PDB entry 1XMM | X-ray diffraction, 2.50 A resolution | chains B and A

== Chain B (and A) ==
Molecule: heat shock-like protein 1
Organism: Homo sapiens
Notes: chain A of this document is another copy of the same molecule, construct and numbering; everything in this record applies to it too
Sequence (342 residues; row label = number of the first residue in the row; numbers below 1 keep their minus sign (Gly-4 is residue -4)):
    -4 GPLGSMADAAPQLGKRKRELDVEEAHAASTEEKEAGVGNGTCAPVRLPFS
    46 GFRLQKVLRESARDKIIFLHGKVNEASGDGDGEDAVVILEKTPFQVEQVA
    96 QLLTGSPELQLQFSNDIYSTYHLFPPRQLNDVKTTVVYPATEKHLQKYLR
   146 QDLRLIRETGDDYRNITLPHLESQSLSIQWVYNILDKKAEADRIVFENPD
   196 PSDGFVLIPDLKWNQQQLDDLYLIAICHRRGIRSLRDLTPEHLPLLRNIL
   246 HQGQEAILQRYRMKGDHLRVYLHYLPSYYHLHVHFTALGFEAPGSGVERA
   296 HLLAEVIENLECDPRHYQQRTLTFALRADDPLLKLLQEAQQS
Not modelled in the structure: -4 to 39, 70-78, 337 (chain A: -4 to 39, 69-77, 111, 337)
Differences from the reference sequence: cloning artifact (-4 to 0)
Ligand contacts:
  - N7-methyl-guanosine-5'-monophosphate (G7M): Trp175, Ile179, Glu185, Arg188, Ile203, Asp205, Leu206, Ser272, Tyr273
  - 7N-methyl-8-hydroguanosine-5'-diphosphate (M7G): Phe108, Asn110, Tyr113
Reported in the primary citation:
  - conformationally variable residues (loop rearrangement, side-chain flip): Ser168 to Trp175, Ser170 to Ile189, Pro204 to Tyr217, Ser272, Tyr273
  - binding site for 7N-methyl-8-hydroguanosine-5'-diphosphate: Trp175, Ile179, Glu185, Asp205, Leu206, Lys207, Tyr273, His277
  - contacts within the chain: Trp175-Tyr273 (hydrophobic contact), Leu171-Tyr273 (hydrophobic contact)
  - mutagenesis - Y273A: decreased catalytic activity
  - mutagenesis - Y273F: increased catalytic activity
  - catalytic residues: His277
  - catalytic residues: His268, His279 (citing earlier work)

== How chain B and chain A interact ==
Contacting residue pairs (189):
  Val40(B) with Leu104(A)
  Arg41(B) with Leu104(A); Tyr116(A), hydrogen bond (backbone-side chain)
  Leu42(B) with Pro102(A), hydrophobic; Leu104(A), hydrophobic
  Pro43(B) with Tyr116(A)
  Phe47(B) with Leu98(A), hydrophobic; Thr99(A), hydrogen bond (backbone-side chain)
  Leu49(B) with Ala95(A), hydrophobic
  Val52(B) with Val91(A), hydrophobic
  Glu55(B) with Asp214(A)
  Ala57(B) with Pro88(A), hydrophobic; Asp215(A)
  Arg58(B) with Asp59(A), salt bridge; Phe285(A); Glu286(A), hydrogen bond (side chain-backbone); Pro288(A)
  Asp59(B) with Arg58(A); Lys60(A), salt bridge
  Lys60(B) with Asp59(A), hydrogen bond (side chain-backbone); Lys60(A); Glu85(A), salt bridge; Lys86(A); Thr87(A); Phe89(A)
  Ile62(B) with Phe89(A), hydrophobic; Val94(A), hydrophobic
  Leu64(B) with Val94(A), hydrophobic; Leu98(A), hydrophobic
  Val82(B) with Leu98(A), hydrophobic
  Leu84(B) with Phe89(A); Val94(A), hydrophobic
  Glu85(B) with Lys60(A), salt bridge; Phe89(A)
  Lys86(B) with Lys60(A); Lys86(A); Thr87(A), hydrogen bond (side chain-backbone); Phe89(A); Leu124(A), hydrogen bond (side chain-backbone)
  Thr87(B) with Lys60(A); Lys86(A), hydrogen bond (backbone-side chain)
  Pro88(B) with Ala57(A), hydrophobic; Lys60(A)
  Phe89(B) with Glu55(A); Lys60(A); Ile62(A), hydrophobic; Leu84(A); Glu85(A); Lys86(A); Val127(A), hydrophobic
  Val91(B) with Val52(A), hydrophobic; Glu55(A); Ile62(A), hydrophobic
  Val94(B) with Leu64(A), hydrophobic; Leu84(A), hydrophobic
  Leu98(B) with Gly46(A); Phe47(A); Leu64(A), hydrophobic; Val82(A), hydrophobic
  Thr99(B) with Phe47(A)
  Ser101(B) with Arg41(A), hydrogen bond
  Glu103(B) with Arg122(A), salt bridge
  Leu104(B) with Val40(A), hydrogen bond (backbone-backbone); Leu42(A), hydrophobic
  Leu106(B) with Val40(A)
  Gln107(B) with Arg188(A), hydrogen bond; Trp208(A); Asn209(A); Gln210(A)
  Phe108(B) with Glu185(A); Arg188(A); Leu206(A), hydrophobic
  Asn110(B) with Trp175(A), hydrogen bond (side chain-backbone); Asn178(A), hydrogen bond; Ile179(A); Ala184(A); Glu185(A), hydrogen bond
  Asp111(B) with Gln174(A); Asn178(A)
  Ile112(B) with Val131(A); Val132(A); Tyr133(A), hydrogen bond (backbone-backbone); Pro134(A); His139(A)
  Tyr113(B) with Val131(A); Val132(A), hydrophobic; His139(A), hydrogen bond; Trp175(A); Leu206(A), hydrophobic; Tyr273(A), hydrogen bond
  Ser114(B) with Thr129(A); Thr130(A); Val131(A), hydrogen bond (backbone-backbone)
  Thr115(B) with Thr129(A); Thr130(A); Leu206(A)
  Tyr116(B) with Pro43(A); Val127(A); Lys128(A); Thr129(A), hydrogen bond (backbone-backbone); Val131(A), hydrophobic
  His117(B) with Asp126(A), salt bridge; Val127(A); Asn209(A); Gln211(A)
  Leu118(B) with Leu84(A), hydrophobic; Asn125(A); Asp126(A); Val127(A), hydrogen bond (backbone-backbone); Thr129(A)
  Phe119(B) with Arg122(A); Asp126(A)
  Pro120(B) with Asn125(A); Val127(A), hydrophobic
  Arg122(B) with Glu103(A), salt bridge; Gln105(A); Phe119(A)
  Leu124(B) with Lys86(A), hydrogen bond (backbone-side chain)
  Asn125(B) with Leu118(A); Pro120(A); Asn125(A)
  Asp126(B) with His117(A), salt bridge; Leu118(A); Phe119(A)
  Val127(B) with Phe89(A), hydrophobic; Tyr116(A); His117(A); Leu118(A), hydrogen bond (backbone-backbone); Pro120(A), hydrophobic
  Lys128(B) with Tyr116(A)
  Thr129(B) with Ser114(A); Thr115(A); Tyr116(A), hydrogen bond (backbone-backbone); Leu118(A)
  Thr130(B) with Ser114(A); Thr115(A)
  Val131(B) with Ile112(A); Tyr113(A); Ser114(A), hydrogen bond (backbone-backbone)
  Val132(B) with Ile112(A)
  Tyr133(B) with Ile112(A)
  Pro134(B) with Ile112(A)
  His139(B) with Ile112(A)
  Leu148(B) with Leu283(A)
  Arg149(B) with Asp261(A); His262(A), hydrogen bond; Leu283(A)
  Leu150(B) with Asp261(A), hydrogen bond (backbone-backbone); Leu263(A); Leu283(A), hydrophobic
  Arg152(B) with Ala299(A); Glu303(A), salt bridge
  Lys259(B) with Arg149(A)
  Asp261(B) with Arg149(A), salt bridge; Leu150(A), hydrogen bond (backbone-backbone); Gln332(A)
  His262(B) with Asp147(A), salt bridge; Leu148(A), hydrogen bond (side chain-backbone); Arg149(A), hydrogen bond
  Leu263(B) with Leu150(A)
  Arg264(B) with Glu293(A), salt bridge
  Leu283(B) with Leu148(A); Arg149(A); Leu150(A), hydrophobic
  Glu286(B) with Arg58(A)
  Pro288(B) with Glu286(A)
  Ser290(B) with Gly291(A); Val292(A), hydrogen bond (backbone-backbone)
  Gly291(B) with Ser290(A)
  Val292(B) with Ser290(A), hydrogen bond (backbone-backbone); Ala295(A); Leu297(A), hydrophobic
  Glu293(B) with Arg264(A), salt bridge; Leu283(A); Glu286(A)
  Ala295(B) with Val292(A)
  Leu297(B) with Val292(A), hydrophobic; Thr318(A)
  Ala299(B) with Arg152(A)
  Glu303(B) with Arg152(A), salt bridge; Arg315(A), salt bridge; Thr316(A)
  Asn304(B) with Arg315(A), hydrogen bond
  Cys307(B) with Arg315(A)
  Arg315(B) with Glu303(A); Asn304(A), hydrogen bond; Cys307(A)
  Thr316(B) with Glu303(A)
  Thr318(B) with Leu297(A)
Also at the interface, not in a pair above, chain B (93 interface residues in all): Gly46, Ile61, Ala95, Gly100, Pro102, Gln105, Ser109, Tyr143, Asp147, His296, Glu300, Ala320, Gln332
Also at the interface, not in a pair above, chain A (100 interface residues in all): Leu49, Ile61, Ser101, Ala287, Glu300, Ala320

== Summary ==
Chain B and chain A form an interface of 93 and 100 residues respectively; the contacts include 32 hydrogen
bonds and 15 salt bridges. Polar contacts include Arg58(B)-Asp59(A), Asp59(B)-Lys60(A) and Lys60(B)-Glu85(A).
Bound to chain B: N7-methyl-guanosine-5'-monophosphate and 7N-methyl-8-hydroguanosine-5'-diphosphate. From the
paper: catalytic residues His277(B), His268(B) and His279(B); Y273A of chain B reduces catalytic activity.
Chain B and chain A are both heat shock-like protein 1 (Homo sapiens); the structure, Structure of human Dcps
bound to m7GDP, was determined by X-ray diffraction, deposited together with 1XML.
